Entry 8BCU (electron microscopy, 4.05 A resolution (low resolution: residue-level contacts below are approximate; hydrogen-bond / salt-bridge calls are withheld)); this record covers chains C and H of the 9 polymer chains in the assembly.

== Chain C ==
Name: Tail tube terminator protein p142
Organism: Escherichia phage T5
Reference sequence: Q6QGE1 (TTTP_BPT5); residue numbers follow UniProt; this construct covers 1-161
Amino-acid sequence (161 residues; row label = number of the first residue in the row):
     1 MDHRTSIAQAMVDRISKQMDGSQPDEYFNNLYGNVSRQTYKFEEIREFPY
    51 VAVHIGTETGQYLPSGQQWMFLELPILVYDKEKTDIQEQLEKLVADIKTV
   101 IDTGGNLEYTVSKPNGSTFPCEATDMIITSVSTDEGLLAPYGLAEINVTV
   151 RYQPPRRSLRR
Not modelled in the structure: 161

== Chain H ==
Name: Tail tube protein
Organism: Escherichia phage T5
Reference sequence: Q6QGE2 (TUBE_BPT5); numbering as in UniProt (aligned over 1-464)
Amino-acid sequence (464 residues; row label = number of the first residue in the row):
     1 MSLQLLRNTRIFVSTVKTGHNKTNTQEILVQDDISWGQDSNSTDITVNEA
    51 GPRPTRGSKRFNDSLNAAEWSFSTYILPYKDKNTSKQIVPDYMLWHALSS
   101 GRAINLEGTTGAHNNATNFMVNFKDNSYHELAMLHIYILTDKTWSYIDSC
   151 QINQAEVNVDIEDIGRVTWSGNGNQLIPLDEQPFDPDQIGIDDETYMTIQ
   201 GSYIKNKLTILKIKDMDTNKSYDIPITGGTFTINNNITYLTPNVMSRVTI
   251 PIGSFTGAFELTGSLTAYLNDKSLGSMELYKDLIKTLKVVNRFEIALVLG
   301 GEYDDERPAAILVAKQAHVNIPTIETDDVLGTSVEFKAIPSDLDAGDEGY
   351 LGFSSKYTRTTINNLIVNGDGATDAVTAITVKSAGNVTTLNRSATLQMSV
   401 EVTPSSARNKEVTWAITAGDAATINATGLLRADASKTGAVTVEATAKDGS
   451 GVKGTKVITVTAGG

== Chain C / chain H interface ==
Residue-residue contacts (42):
  Tyr62(C) with Arg7(H)
  Leu63(C) with Arg7(H); Gln31(H)
  Pro64(C) with Leu6(H); Arg7(H); Thr9(H); Val30(H); Gln31(H); Asp32(H)
  Ser65(C) with Thr9(H); Leu29(H); Val30(H)
  Gln67(C) with Leu29(H); Val30(H); Gln31(H); Tyr75(H); Tyr196(H); Tyr203(H)
  Trp69(C) with Tyr75(H); Ile164(H); Tyr203(H)
  Asp102(C) with Lys207(H)
  Gly104(C) with Arg307(H)
  Asn106(C) with Lys205(H)
  Pro120(C) with Met197(H)
  Cys121(C) with Met197(H)
  Glu122(C) with Gly201(H)
  Thr124(C) with Lys205(H)
  Asp125(C) with Lys205(H)
  Met126(C) with Lys207(H)
  Gln153(C) with Tyr196(H); Gln200(H); Tyr203(H)
  Pro154(C) with Tyr196(H)
  Arg156(C) with Arg10(H); Glu27(H); Leu29(H); Ile191(H); Tyr196(H)
  Leu159(C) with Arg10(H)
  Arg160(C) with Asn8(H); Asp187(H)
Interface residues without a listed pair, chain C (24 interface residues in all): Gly66, Gln68, Arg151, Pro155
Interface residues without a listed pair, chain H (25 interface residues in all): Ile28, Ile34, Asp163

== Summary ==
The interface between chain C and chain H involves 24 residues on one side and 25 on the other.
Here chain C is Tail tube terminator protein p142 and chain H is Tail tube protein, both from Escherichia
phage T5. Entry 8BCU (Cryo-EM structure of the proximal end of bacteriophage T5 tail, after interaction with
its receptor ...) was determined by electron microscopy (same publication as 8BCP).
